PDB entry 8QQ4 | X-ray diffraction, 1.60 A resolution | chain A

[Chain A]
Protein: Leukotriene A-4 hydrolase
From: Homo sapiens
Notes: EC 3.3.2.6
UniProtKB: P09960 (LKHA4_HUMAN); residues 2-611 here = UniProt positions 2-611
Amino-acid sequence (613 residues; row label = number of the first residue in the row; numbers below 1 keep their minus sign (Gly-1 is residue -1)):
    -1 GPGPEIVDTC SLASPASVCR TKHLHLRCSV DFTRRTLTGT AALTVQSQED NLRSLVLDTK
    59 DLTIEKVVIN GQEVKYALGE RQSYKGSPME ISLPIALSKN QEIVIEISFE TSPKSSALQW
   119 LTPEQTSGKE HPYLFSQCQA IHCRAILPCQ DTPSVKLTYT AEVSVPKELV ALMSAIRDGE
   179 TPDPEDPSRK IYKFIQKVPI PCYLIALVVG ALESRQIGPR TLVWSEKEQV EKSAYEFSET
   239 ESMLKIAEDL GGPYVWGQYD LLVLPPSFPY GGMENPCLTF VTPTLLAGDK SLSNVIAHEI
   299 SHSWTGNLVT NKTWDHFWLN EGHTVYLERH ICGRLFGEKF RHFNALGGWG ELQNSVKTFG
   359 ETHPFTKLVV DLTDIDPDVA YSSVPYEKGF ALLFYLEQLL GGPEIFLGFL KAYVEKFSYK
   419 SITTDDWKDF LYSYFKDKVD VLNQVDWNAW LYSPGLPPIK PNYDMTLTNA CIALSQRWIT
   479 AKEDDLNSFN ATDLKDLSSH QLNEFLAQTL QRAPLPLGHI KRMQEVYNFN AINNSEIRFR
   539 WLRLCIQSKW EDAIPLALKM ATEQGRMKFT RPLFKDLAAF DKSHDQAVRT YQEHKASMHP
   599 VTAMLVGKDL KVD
Disordered / not traced: -1 to 4
Construct notes: expression tag (-1 to 1)
Metal / ion sites: ytterbium (III) ion site 1: Asp48, Asp482 (together with acetate ion); ytterbium (III) ion site 2 near Asp176 (its only coordinating residue here); Zn2+: His296, His300, Glu319 (together with WEE); ytterbium (III) ion site 3: Asp427, Asp611
Small-molecule neighbours: WEE: Gln135, Gln137, Ala138, Tyr268, Gly270, Met271, Glu272, His296, Glu297, His300, Trp312, Phe315, Glu319, Thr322, Val368, Leu370, Pro375, Asp376, Ala378, Tyr379, Pro383, Tyr384
UniProt features mapped onto this chain:
  - active site: Glu297 (Proton acceptor), Tyr384 (Proton donor)
  - binding site (a peptide): Gln135 to Gln137, Pro267 to Glu272, Arg564 to Lys566
  - binding site (Zn(2+)): His296, His300, Glu319
  - site: Glu272 (Pro-Gly-Pro binding), Asp376 (Essential for epoxide hydrolase activity, but not for aminopeptidase activity), Tyr379 (Covalently modified during suicide inhibition by leukotrienes), Gly563 (Pro-Gly-Pro binding)
  - modified residue: Lys73 (N6-acetyllysine), Lys337 (N6-acetyllysine), Lys414 (N6-acetyllysine), Ser416 (Phosphoserine), Lys573 (N6-acetyllysine)
  - mutagenesis: Gln135 (Q135A/L: Srongly increased epoxide hydrolase activity; Q135A: Strongly reduced aminopeptidase activity. Strongly decreased affinity for leukotriene. Abolishes epoxide hydrolase activity), Gln137 (Q137A: No loss of activity; Q137L: Aminopeptidase activity strongly impaired, but keeps LTA4 activity; Q137N: Aminopeptidase activity almost absent, but keeps LTA4 activity), His140 (H140Q: Aminopeptidase activity almost absent, but keeps LTA4 activity), Gly269 (G269A: No loss of activity), Gly270 (G270A: No loss of activity), Met271 (M271L: No loss of activity), Glu272 (E272A/D: Complete loss of epoxide hydrolase activity and aminopeptidase activity; E272Q: Loss of LTA4 hydrolase activity, and aminopeptidase activity strongly impaired), Asn273 (N273A: No loss of epoxide hydrolase activity and aminopeptidase activity), His296 (H296Y: Complete loss of LTA4 hydrolase and peptidase enzyme activities), Glu297 (E297A: Loss of epoxide hydrolase and aminopeptidase activities; E297K: Loss of epoxide hydrolase and aminopeptidase activities ...), His300 (H300L: Complete loss of LTA4 hydrolase and peptidase enzyme activities), Glu319 (E319A: Complete loss of LTA4 hydrolase and peptidase enzyme activities), 6 further mutagenesis entries in UniProt

[Summary]
Chain A binds WEE. Asp48 and Asp482 coordinate ytterbium (III) ion site 1. His296, His300 and Glu319 form the
Zn2+ site. Curated annotation (UniProt) lists active-site residues Glu297 and Tyr384, 12 peptide-binding
residues, 3 Zn2+-binding residues and 18 mutagenesis sites.
Chain A is Leukotriene A-4 hydrolase (Homo sapiens); the structure, LTA4 hydrolase in complex with compound
6(R), was determined by X-ray diffraction together with 8QOW and 8QPN from the same study.
